PDB entry 9IU0 | electron microscopy, 5.18 A resolution (low resolution: residue-level contacts below are approximate; hydrogen-bond / salt-bridge calls are withheld) | chains Y and Z of the 16 polymer chains in the assembly

Chain Y:
Protein: ATP synthase subunit b
Organism: Chloroflexus aurantiacus J-10-fl
UniProtKB: A9WGS8 (ATPF_CHLAA); numbering as in UniProt (aligned over 1-164)
Sequence (164 residues; each row starts with the number of its first residue):
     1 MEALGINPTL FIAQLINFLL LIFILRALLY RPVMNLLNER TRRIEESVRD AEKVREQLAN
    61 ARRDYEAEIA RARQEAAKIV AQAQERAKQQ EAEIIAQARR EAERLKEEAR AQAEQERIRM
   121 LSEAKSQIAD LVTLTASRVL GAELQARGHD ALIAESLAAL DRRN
Not modelled in the structure: 1-7, 161-164

Chain Z:
Protein: ATP synthase subunit a
Organism: Chloroflexus aurantiacus J-10-fl
UniProtKB: A9WGT0 (A9WGT0_CHLAA); residues 1-312 here = UniProt positions 1-312
Sequence (312 residues; row label = number of the first residue in the row):
     1 MSTRTRNILI IVGALIISIA SRFFLYTGPP HVEVAAEVIF DGIPGFPITN SFVVAIIIDI
    61 FVIALAVAAT RNLQMVPRGL QNVMEFILES LYNLFRNINA KYVATAFPLV ATIFLFVLFG
   121 NWFGLLPGVG SIGVCHEKKE EHAVVDERLA LAAPAAPLSS VAAAEGEEIH DTCAAQGKKL
   181 VPLFRAPAAD LNFTFAIAVI SFVFIEYWGF RALGPGYLKK FFNTNGIMSF VGIIEFISEL
   241 VKPFALAFRL FGNIFAGEVL LVVMAFLVPL LLPLPFYGFE VFVGFIQALI FALLTYAFLN
   301 IAVTGHDEEH AH
Not modelled in the structure: 1-22, 136-172, 305-312

How chain Y and chain Z interact:
Pairs across the interface (9; chain Y residue first):
  P8(Y) - S131(Z)
  P8(Y) - C173(Z)
  F11(Y) - G128(Z)
  F11(Y) - S131(Z)
  Q14(Y) - G128(Z)
  L15(Y) - P127(Z)
  F18(Y) - P127(Z)
  T41(Y) - P77(Z)
  T41(Y) - R78(Z)
Also at the interface, not in a pair above, chain Y (10 interface residues in all): T9, A13, N17, I44
Also at the interface, not in a pair above, chain Z (11 interface residues in all): G28, L125, V134, P269, P273

Summary:
The interface between chain Y and chain Z involves 10 residues on one side and 11 on the other.
Here chain Y is ATP synthase subunit b and chain Z is ATP synthase subunit a, both from Chloroflexus
aurantiacus J-10-fl. Entry 9IU0 (Chloroflexus aurantiacus ADP-bound ATP synthase, state 3, focused refinement
of FO and peripheral stalk) was determined by electron microscopy together with 9ITJ, 9ITK, 9ITL, 9ITM, 9ITN,
9ITO and 11 further entries from the same study.
